PDB entry 8CM4 | X-ray diffraction, 2.30 A resolution | chains A and B

# Chain A
Protein: Formate dehydrogenase, alpha subunit, selenocysteine-containing
Source organism: Desulfovibrio vulgaris str. Hildenborough
UniProtKB: Q72EJ1 (Q72EJ1_DESVH); residues 1-1005 here = UniProt positions 1-1005
Chain sequence (1013 residues; numbered 1 to 1013; the number before each row is that of its first residue):
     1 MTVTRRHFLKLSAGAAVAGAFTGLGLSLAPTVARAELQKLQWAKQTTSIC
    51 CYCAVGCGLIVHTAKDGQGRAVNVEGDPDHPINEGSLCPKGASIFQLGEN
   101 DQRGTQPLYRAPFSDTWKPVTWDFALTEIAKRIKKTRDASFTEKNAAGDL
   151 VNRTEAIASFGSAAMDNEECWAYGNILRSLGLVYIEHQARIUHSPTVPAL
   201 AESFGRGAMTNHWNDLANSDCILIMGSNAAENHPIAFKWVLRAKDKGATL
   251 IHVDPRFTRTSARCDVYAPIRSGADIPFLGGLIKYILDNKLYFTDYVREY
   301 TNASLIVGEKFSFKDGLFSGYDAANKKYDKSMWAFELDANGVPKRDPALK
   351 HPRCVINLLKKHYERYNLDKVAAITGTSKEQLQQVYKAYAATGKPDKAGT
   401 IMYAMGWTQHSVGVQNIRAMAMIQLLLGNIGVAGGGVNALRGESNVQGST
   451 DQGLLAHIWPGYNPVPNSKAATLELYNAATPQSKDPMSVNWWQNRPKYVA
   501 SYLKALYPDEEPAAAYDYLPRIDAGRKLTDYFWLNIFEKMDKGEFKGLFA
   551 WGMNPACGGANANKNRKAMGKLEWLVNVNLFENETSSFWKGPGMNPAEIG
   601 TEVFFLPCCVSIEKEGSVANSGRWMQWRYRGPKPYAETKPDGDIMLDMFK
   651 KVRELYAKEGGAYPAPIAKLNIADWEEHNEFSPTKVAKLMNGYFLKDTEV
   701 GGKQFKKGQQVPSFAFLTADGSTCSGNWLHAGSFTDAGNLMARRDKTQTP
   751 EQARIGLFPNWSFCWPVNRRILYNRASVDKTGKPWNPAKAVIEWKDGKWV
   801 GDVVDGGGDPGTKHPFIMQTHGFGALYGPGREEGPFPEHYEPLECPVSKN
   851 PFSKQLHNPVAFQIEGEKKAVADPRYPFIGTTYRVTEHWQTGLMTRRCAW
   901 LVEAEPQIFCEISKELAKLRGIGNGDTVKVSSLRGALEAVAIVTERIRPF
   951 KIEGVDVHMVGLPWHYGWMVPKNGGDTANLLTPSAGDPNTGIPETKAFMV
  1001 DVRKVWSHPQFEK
Unresolved in the structure: 1-35, 1009-1013
Modified / non-standard residues: Sec192 (selenocysteine)
Differences from the reference sequence: engineered mutation Ala872 (Cys in Q72EJ1); expression tag (1006-1013)
Metal / ion sites: 4Fe-4S cluster Fe: Cys50, Cys53, Cys57, Cys88
Ligand contacts:
  - hydrosulfuric acid (H2S): Gln188, Sec192, Gly442, Glu443, Val446
  - molybdopterin guanosine dinucleotide (MGD; 2-amino-5,6-dimercapto-7-methyl-3,7,8a,9-tetrahydro-8-oxa-1,3,9,10-tetraaza-anthracen-4-one guanosine dinucleotide), molecule 1: Cys53, Lys90, Sec192, Met225, Gly226, Ser227, Asn228, Glu231, Asn232, His233, Val253, Asp254, Pro255, Arg256, Thr258, Ile270, Arg271, Ser272, Gly273, Asp275, Ala404, Met405, Gly406, Trp407, His410, Gly442, Glu443, Thr881, Thr882, Tyr883, Arg884, Val885, Thr886, His888, Trp889, Gln890, His965, Lys996
  - molybdopterin guanosine dinucleotide (MGD), molecule 2: Ala164, Met165, Gln188, Ile191, Sec192, Met405, Gln409, Glu443, Trp551, Gly552, Met553, Asn554, Pro555, Gly558, Val578, Asn579, Leu580, Cys608, Cys609, Lys614, Asp641, Thr882, Arg884, Trp889, Gln890, Thr891, Gly892, Leu893, Met894, Trp964, Asn979, Thr982, Thr995, Lys996
  - 4Fe-4S cluster (SF4): Cys50, Tyr52, Cys53, Val55, Gly56, Cys57, Leu87, Cys88, Lys90, Gly91, Pro234, Ile235
Reported in the primary citation:
  - conformationally variable residues (order/disorder transition): Phe862 to Lys868
  - mutagenesis - C872A: decreased stability in response to aerobic conditions
  - mutagenesis - C872A: increased catalytic activity
  - mutagenesis - C845A: decreased catalytic activity
  - mutagenesis - C845A, C872A: unchanged stability
  - catalytic residues: Arg441 (citing earlier work)

# Chain B
Protein: Formate dehydrogenase, beta subunit, putative
Source organism: Desulfovibrio vulgaris str. Hildenborough
UniProtKB: Q72EJ0 (Q72EJ0_DESVH); numbering as in UniProt (aligned over 1-215)
Chain sequence (215 residues; each row starts with the number of its first residue):
     1 MGKMFFVDLSRCTACRGCQIACKQWKNLPAEETRNTGSHQNPPDLSYVTL
    51 KTVRFTEKSRKGPGIDWLFFPEQCRHCVEPPCKGQADVDLEGAVVKDETT
   101 GAVLFTELTAKVDGESVRSACPYDIPRIDPVTKRLSKCDMCNDRVQNGLL
   151 PACVKTCPTGTMNFGDEQEMLALAEKRLAEVKKTYPGAVLGDPNDVRVVY
   201 LFTRDPKDFYEHAVA
Unresolved in the structure: 1
Metal / ion sites: 4Fe-4S cluster Fe site 1: Cys12, Cys15, Cys18, Cys157; 4Fe-4S cluster Fe site 2: Cys22, Cys138, Cys141, Cys153; 4Fe-4S cluster Fe site 3: Cys74, Cys77, Cys82, Cys121
Ligand contacts:
  - 4Fe-4S cluster (SF4), molecule 1: Phe5, Cys22, Lys26, Leu50, Lys51, Gln73, Cys138, Asp139, Met140, Cys141, Pro151, Ala152, Cys153
  - 4Fe-4S cluster (SF4), molecule 2: Arg11, Cys12, Thr13, Ala14, Cys15, Arg16, Gly17, Cys18, Val53, Pro71, Thr156, Cys157, Pro158, Thr159, Thr161, Met162
  - 4Fe-4S cluster (SF4), molecule 3: Cys74, Arg75, His76, Cys77, Pro80, Pro81, Cys82, Val103, Phe105, Cys121, Pro122, Tyr123, Ile125, Pro126, Lys137

# Chain A / chain B interface
Contacting residue pairs (100; chain A residue first):
  Glu36(A) - Asn147(B)  hydrogen bond (backbone-side chain)
  Leu37(A) - Trp25(B)  hydrophobic
  Leu37(A) - Asp143(B)
  Leu37(A) - Arg144(B)
  Leu37(A) - Asn147(B)  hydrogen bond (backbone-side chain)
  Leu37(A) - Leu149(B)  hydrophobic
  Lys39(A) - Gln24(B)  hydrogen bond (side chain-backbone)
  Lys39(A) - Trp25(B)  hydrogen bond (side chain-backbone)
  Lys39(A) - Asn27(B)
  Leu40(A) - Trp25(B)  hydrophobic
  Asn73(A) - Gln24(B)  hydrogen bond
  Asn73(A) - Trp25(B)
  Val74(A) - Gln24(B)  hydrogen bond (backbone-side chain)
  Glu75(A) - Trp25(B)
  Glu75(A) - Arg144(B)  salt bridge
  Glu75(A) - Lys155(B)  salt bridge
  Gly76(A) - Lys155(B)  hydrogen bond (backbone-side chain)
  Gly85(A) - Lys155(B)
  Ser86(A) - Lys155(B)
  Ser86(A) - Thr156(B)
  Ser86(A) - Cys157(B)  hydrogen bond (side chain-backbone)
  Ser86(A) - Pro158(B)
  Leu87(A) - Thr156(B)  hydrogen bond (backbone-side chain)
  Pro89(A) - Cys15(B)
  Pro89(A) - Arg16(B)
  Pro89(A) - Gly17(B)
  Pro89(A) - Ile20(B)
  Ala92(A) - Ile20(B)
  Ala92(A) - Gln24(B)
  Ala92(A) - Thr156(B)
  Ser93(A) - Ile20(B)
  Phe95(A) - Gln24(B)
  Phe95(A) - Asn27(B)
  Ala230(A) - Thr13(B)
  Ile235(A) - Pro158(B)  hydrophobic
  Phe237(A) - Thr13(B)
  Lys238(A) - Pro158(B)  hydrogen bond (side chain-backbone)
  Leu241(A) - Arg11(B)
  Leu241(A) - Thr159(B)
  Asp245(A) - Arg11(B)  salt bridge
  Phe257(A) - Arg60(B)
  Phe257(A) - Gly64(B)
  Phe257(A) - Ile65(B)
  Thr258(A) - Trp67(B)
  Arg259(A) - Thr13(B)
  Arg259(A) - Ala14(B)  hydrogen bond (side chain-backbone)
  Arg259(A) - Trp67(B)
  Ala262(A) - Phe69(B)  hydrophobic
  Ala262(A) - Tyr185(B)
  Arg263(A) - Leu9(B)  hydrogen bond (side chain-backbone)
  Arg263(A) - Ser10(B)  hydrogen bond (side chain-backbone)
  Arg263(A) - Arg11(B)
  Arg263(A) - Cys12(B)  hydrogen bond (side chain-backbone)
  Arg263(A) - Phe69(B)
  Arg263(A) - Tyr185(B)  hydrogen bond
  Tyr267(A) - Pro63(B)
  Gln381(A) - Pro63(B)
  Thr886(A) - Cys15(B)
  Glu887(A) - Arg16(B)  salt bridge
  Ala899(A) - Ala30(B)
  Trp900(A) - Lys23(B)
  Trp900(A) - Gln24(B)
  Trp900(A) - Leu28(B)  hydrogen bond (side chain-backbone)
  Leu901(A) - Ile20(B)  hydrophobic
  Val902(A) - Thr33(B)
  Glu903(A) - Lys23(B)  salt bridge
  Glu903(A) - Ala30(B)
  Glu903(A) - Glu31(B)  hydrogen bond (side chain-backbone)
  Glu903(A) - Thr33(B)  hydrogen bond (backbone-side chain)
  Glu903(A) - Asn41(B)
  Glu903(A) - Pro42(B)
  Glu903(A) - Thr49(B)
  Ala904(A) - Arg16(B)
  Ala904(A) - His39(B)
  Ala904(A) - Asn41(B)
  Glu905(A) - Arg16(B)  salt bridge
  Glu905(A) - His39(B)  salt bridge
  Pro906(A) - Thr33(B)
  Pro906(A) - Arg34(B)
  Pro906(A) - Asn35(B)
  Pro906(A) - Asn41(B)
  Gln907(A) - Arg34(B)
  Gln907(A) - Asn35(B)  hydrogen bond (side chain-backbone)
  Phe909(A) - Asn35(B)
  Phe909(A) - His39(B)
  Glu911(A) - His39(B)  salt bridge
  Asn924(A) - Gly37(B)  hydrogen bond (side chain-backbone)
  Gly925(A) - Thr36(B)
  Gly925(A) - Gly37(B)
  Val940(A) - Asn35(B)
  Val940(A) - Gly37(B)
  Ala941(A) - Gly37(B)
  Ile942(A) - Asn35(B)
  Ile942(A) - Gly37(B)
  Thr944(A) - Glu57(B)  hydrogen bond
  Glu945(A) - Ile65(B)
  Arg946(A) - His39(B)  hydrogen bond
  Arg946(A) - Glu57(B)  salt bridge
  Arg946(A) - Ile65(B)
  Arg946(A) - Trp67(B)
Also at the interface, not in a pair above, chain A (55 interface residues in all): Pro78, Cys88, Pro234, Arg242, Lys244, Val885
Also at the interface, not in a pair above, chain B (49 interface residues in all): Gln19, Ala21, Pro29, Ser38, Phe55, Thr184

# Overview
55 residues of chain A face 49 of chain B across their interface, with 22 hydrogen bonds and 9 salt bridges.
Polar pairs include Glu75(A)-Arg144(B), Glu75(A)-Lys155(B) and Asp245(A)-Arg11(B). Chain A binds molybdopterin
guanosine dinucleotide, 4Fe-4S cluster and hydrosulfuric acid. From the paper: the catalytic residue
Arg441(A); C872A of chain A reduces stability in response to aerobic conditions.
Here chain A is Formate dehydrogenase, alpha subunit, selenocysteine-containing and chain B is Formate
dehydrogenase, beta subunit, putative, both from Desulfovibrio vulgaris str. Hildenborough. Entry 8CM4
(W-formate dehydrogenase C872A from Desulfovibrio vulgaris - exposed to oxygen) was determined by X-ray
diffraction, deposited together with 8CM5, 8CM6 and 8CM7.
